PDB entry 5S5L | X-ray diffraction, 2.25 A resolution | chains C and E of the 6 polymer chains in the assembly

== Chain C ==
Molecule: Tubulin alpha-1B chain
Organism: Bos taurus
Reference sequence: P81947 (TBA1B_BOVIN); residue numbers follow UniProt; this construct covers 1-451
Chain sequence (451 residues; each row starts with the number of its first residue):
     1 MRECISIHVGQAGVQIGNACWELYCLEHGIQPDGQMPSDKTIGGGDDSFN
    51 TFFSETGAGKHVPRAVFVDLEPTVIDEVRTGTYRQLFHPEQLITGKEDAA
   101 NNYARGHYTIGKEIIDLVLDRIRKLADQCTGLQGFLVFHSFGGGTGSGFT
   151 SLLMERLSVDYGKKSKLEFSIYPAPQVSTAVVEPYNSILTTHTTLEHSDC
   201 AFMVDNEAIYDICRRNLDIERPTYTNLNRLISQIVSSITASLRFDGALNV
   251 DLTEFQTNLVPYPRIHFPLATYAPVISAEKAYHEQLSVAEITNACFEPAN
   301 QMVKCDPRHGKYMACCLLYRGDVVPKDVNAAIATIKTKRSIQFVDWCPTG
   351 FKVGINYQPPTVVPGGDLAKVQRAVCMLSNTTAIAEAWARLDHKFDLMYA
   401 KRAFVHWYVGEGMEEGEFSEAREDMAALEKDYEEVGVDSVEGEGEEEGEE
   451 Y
Disordered / not traced: 441-451
Metal / ion sites: Ca2+: Asp39, Thr41, Gly44, Glu55
Small-molecule neighbours:
  - GTP (guanosine-5'-triphosphate): Gly10, Gln11, Ala12, Gln15, Ile16, Asp69, Asp98, Ala99, Ala100, Asn101, Ser140, Gly142, Gly143, Gly144, Thr145, Gly146, Ile171, Pro173, Val177, Ser178, Thr179, Glu183, Asn206, Tyr224, Leu227, Asn228, Ile231
  - X0M (N-[(3S)-1,2,3,4-tetrahydroquinolin-3-yl]acetamide): Ser165, Thr253, Gln256, Thr257

== Chain E ==
Molecule: Stathmin-4
Organism: Rattus norvegicus
Reference sequence: P63043 (STMN4_RAT); residues 5-145 here correspond to UniProt positions 49-189 (UniProt number = residue number + 44)
Chain sequence (143 residues; row label = number of the first residue in the row):
     3 MADMEVIELNKCTSGQSFEVILKPPSFDGVPEFNASLPRRRDPSLEEIQK
    53 KLEAAEERRKYQEAELLKHLAEKREHEREVIQKAIEENNNFIKMAKEKLA
   103 QKMESNKENREAHLAAMLERLQEKDKHAEEVRKNKELKEEASR
Disordered / not traced: 3-5, 28-43, 143-145
Differences from the reference sequence: initiating methionine (3); expression tag (4)
Swiss-Prot annotation at these positions:
  - modified residue: Ser46 (Phosphoserine)

== How chain C and chain E interact ==
Contacting residue pairs (35; chain C residue first):
  His107(C) - Leu101(E)
  His107(C) - Lys104(E)
  His107(C) - Met105(E)
  Tyr108(C) - Lys104(E)
  Tyr108(C) - Met105(E)  hydrophobic
  Tyr108(C) - Asn108(E)
  Thr109(C) - Arg112(E)
  Lys112(C) - Met105(E)
  Glu155(C) - Leu101(E)
  Glu155(C) - Lys104(E)  salt bridge
  Arg156(C) - Leu101(E)
  Ser158(C) - Phe93(E)
  Ser158(C) - Ile94(E)
  Val159(C) - Ile94(E)
  Val159(C) - Ala97(E)  hydrophobic
  Val159(C) - Lys98(E)
  Gly162(C) - Asn90(E)
  Gly162(C) - Ile94(E)
  Lys163(C) - Asn90(E)  hydrogen bond (backbone-side chain)
  Lys163(C) - Phe93(E)
  Thr193(C) - Lys104(E)
  Glu196(C) - Phe93(E)
  Glu196(C) - Lys100(E)  salt bridge
  His197(C) - Phe93(E)
  Val409(C) - His115(E)  hydrogen bond (backbone-side chain)
  Gly410(C) - Arg112(E)
  Gly410(C) - His115(E)
  Glu411(C) - Asn108(E)  hydrogen bond (backbone-side chain)
  Glu411(C) - Arg112(E)  salt bridge
  Gly412(C) - Asn108(E)  hydrogen bond (backbone-side chain)
  Gly412(C) - Asn111(E)  hydrogen bond (backbone-side chain)
  Gly412(C) - Arg112(E)
  Met413(C) - Asn108(E)
  Glu414(C) - Ser107(E)
  Glu414(C) - Asn111(E)  hydrogen bond
Also at the interface, not in a pair above, chain C (21 interface residues in all): Leu152, Glu417

== In short ==
21 residues of chain C face 14 of chain E across their interface, with 6 hydrogen bonds and 3 salt bridges.
Among the polar pairs are Glu155(C)-Lys104(E), Glu196(C)-Lys100(E) and Glu411(C)-Arg112(E). Ligands of chain
C: compound X0M and GTP.
Chain C is Tubulin alpha-1B chain (Bos taurus) and chain E is Stathmin-4 (Rattus norvegicus); the structure,
Tubulin-Z1492796719-complex, was determined by X-ray diffraction, deposited together with 5S4L, 5S4M, 5S4N,
5S4O, 5S4P, 5S4Q and 52 further entries.
